3E84 - chains B and D of the 4 polymer chains in the assembly; structure by X-ray diffraction, 1.85 A resolution.

== Chain B (and D) ==
Name: Acylneuraminate cytidylyltransferase
From: Bacteroides thetaiotaomicron
Notes: chain D of this document is another copy of the same molecule, construct and numbering; everything in this record applies to it too
UniProt: Q8A712 (Q8A712_BACTN); residue numbers follow UniProt; this construct covers 1-164
Sequence (164 residues; numbered 1 to 164; the number before each row is that of its first residue):
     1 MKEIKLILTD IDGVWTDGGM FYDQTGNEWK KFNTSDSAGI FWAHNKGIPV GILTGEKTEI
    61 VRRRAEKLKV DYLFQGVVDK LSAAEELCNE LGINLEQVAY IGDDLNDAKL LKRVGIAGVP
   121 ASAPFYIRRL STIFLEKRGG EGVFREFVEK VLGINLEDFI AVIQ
Metal / ion sites: Mg2+: Asp-10, Asp-12, Asp-103 (together with tungstate(VI)ion); tungstate(VI)ion W near Asp-10 (its only coordinating residue here)
Ligand contacts: tungstate(VI)ion (WO4): Asp-10, Ile-11, Asp-12, Leu-53, Thr-54, Gly-55, Glu-56, Lys-80, Asp-103, Asn-106
Curated features (UniProtKB/Swiss-Prot):
  - binding site (Mg(2+)): Asp-10, Asp-12, Asp-103
  - binding site (substrate): Thr-34, Thr-54 to Glu-56, Arg-64 to Lys-67, Lys-80, Asn-106
  - mutagenesis: Thr-34 (T34A: 13-fold decrease of the catalytic efficiency and 4-fold decrease of the affinity for 2-keto-3-deoxy-D-glycero-D-galacto-9-phosphonononic acid (KDN-9-P)), Ser-37 (S37A: 2-fold decrease of the affinity for 2-keto-3-deoxy-D-glycero-D-galacto-9-phosphonononic acid (KDN-9-P)), Glu-56 (E56A: Strong decrease of the catalytic efficiency and 4-fold decrease of the affinity for 2-keto-3-deoxy-D-glycero-D-galacto-9-phosphonononic acid (KDN-9-P) ...), Arg-64 (R64A: Loss of phosphatase activity), Lys-67 (K67A: Displays a 300-fold decrease of the catalytic efficiency and an unchanged affinity with 2-keto-3-deoxy-D-glycero-D-galacto-9-phosphonononic acid (KDN-9-P) as substrate, however with ...)
What the authors report for this chain:
  - binding site for tungstate(VI)ion: Asp-10, Ile-11, Asp-12, Gly-55, Lys-80, Asn-106
  - mutagenesis - R64A: abolished catalytic activity on KDN-9-P
  - mutagenesis - E56A (170-fold): decreased catalytic activity on KDN-9-P
  - mutagenesis - K67A: abolished stability
  - mutagenesis - T34A (20-fold), S37A: decreased catalytic activity
  - specificity-determining residues: Glu-56, Lys-67 (by similarity / conservation)

== Interface between chain B and chain D ==
Residue-residue contacts (55; chain B residue first):
  Asp-17(B) / Lys-31(D)  salt bridge
  Asp-17(B) / Asn-33(D)
  Gly-18(B) / Phe-32(D)
  Gly-18(B) / Asn-33(D)
  Gly-18(B) / Thr-34(D)  hydrogen bond (backbone-backbone)
  Gly-19(B) / Lys-31(D)
  Gly-19(B) / Phe-32(D)
  Met-20(B) / Lys-30(D)
  Met-20(B) / Lys-31(D)
  Met-20(B) / Phe-32(D)  hydrogen bond (backbone-backbone)
  Met-20(B) / Thr-34(D)
  Met-20(B) / Arg-64(D)  hydrogen bond
  Phe-21(B) / Phe-21(D)  hydrophobic
  Phe-21(B) / Lys-30(D)
  Phe-21(B) / Lys-31(D)
  Tyr-22(B) / Glu-28(D)
  Tyr-22(B) / Trp-29(D)
  Tyr-22(B) / Lys-30(D)  hydrogen bond (backbone-backbone)
  Tyr-22(B) / Phe-32(D)  hydrophobic
  Tyr-22(B) / Ile-60(D)
  Tyr-22(B) / Arg-63(D)
  Tyr-22(B) / Arg-64(D)  hydrogen bond
  Tyr-22(B) / Lys-67(D)
  Asp-23(B) / Asn-27(D)  hydrogen bond
  Asp-23(B) / Glu-28(D)
  Asp-23(B) / Trp-29(D)
  Asp-23(B) / Ile-60(D)
  Asp-23(B) / Arg-63(D)  salt bridge
  Gln-24(B) / Asn-27(D)  hydrogen bond (backbone-side chain)
  Gln-24(B) / Glu-28(D)  hydrogen bond (backbone-backbone)
  Gln-24(B) / Thr-58(D)
  Gln-24(B) / Glu-59(D)  hydrogen bond (side chain-backbone)
  Gln-24(B) / Ile-60(D)  hydrogen bond (side chain-backbone)
  Thr-25(B) / Asn-27(D)
  Gly-26(B) / Arg-63(D)
  Asn-27(B) / Arg-63(D)  hydrogen bond (backbone-side chain)
  Glu-28(B) / Arg-63(D)  salt bridge
  Trp-29(B) / Trp-29(D)
  Glu-56(B) / Lys-67(D)  salt bridge
  Asp-104(B) / Arg-145(D)  salt bridge
  Leu-105(B) / Phe-41(D)  hydrophobic
  Leu-105(B) / Arg-145(D)
  Leu-105(B) / Phe-159(D)  hydrophobic
  Ala-108(B) / Phe-159(D)  hydrophobic
  Ala-108(B) / Ile-163(D)  hydrophobic
  Lys-109(B) / Ile-163(D)
  Lys-109(B) / Gln-164(D)
  Lys-112(B) / Ile-163(D)
  Pro-124(B) / Arg-145(D)
  Tyr-126(B) / Trp-42(D)  hydrogen bond
  Tyr-126(B) / Arg-145(D)  hydrogen bond
  Tyr-126(B) / Glu-149(D)  hydrogen bond
  Tyr-126(B) / Phe-159(D)  hydrophobic
  Ile-127(B) / Phe-159(D)  hydrophobic
  Arg-129(B) / Leu-156(D)
Other interface residues (no listed pair), chain B (25 interface residues in all): Asp-12, Leu-130
Other interface residues (no listed pair), chain D (24 interface residues in all): Ser-35

== Overview ==
25 residues of chain B and 24 residues of chain D are in contact, with 14 hydrogen bonds and 5 salt bridges.
Polar pairs include Asp-17(B)/Lys-31(D), Asp-23(B)/Arg-63(D) and Glu-28(B)/Arg-63(D). From the paper: a
binding site for tungstate(VI)ion at Asp-10(B), Ile-11(B) and Asp-12(B) among others; T34A and S37A of chain B
reduce catalytic activity; 5 substitutions were tested in all.
Chain B and chain D are both Acylneuraminate cytidylyltransferase (Bacteroides thetaiotaomicron); the
structure, Structure-function Analysis of 2-Keto-3-deoxy-D-glycero-D-galacto-nononate-9-phosphate (KDN)
Phosphatase Defines a New Clad Within the Type C0 HAD Subfamily, was determined by X-ray diffraction,
deposited together with 3E81 and 3E8M.
